8R3B - chains E and D of the 5 polymer chains in the assembly; structure by X-ray diffraction, 1.66 A resolution.

# Chain E (and D)
Name: Beta propeller
Source organism: Enterobacteria phage L1
Notes: chain D of this document is another copy of the same molecule, construct and numbering; everything in this record applies to it too
UniProtKB: A0A140UHM9 (A0A140UHM9_9VIRU); residue numbers follow UniProt; this construct covers 1-48
Sequence (48 residues; row label = number of the first residue in the row):
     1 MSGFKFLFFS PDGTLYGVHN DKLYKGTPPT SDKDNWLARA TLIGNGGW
Not modelled in the structure: 1
Sequence notes: engineered mutation Lys33 (Asn in A0A140UHM9)
Ligand contacts:
  - EVB (sulfonato-calix[8]arene): Ser2, Phe4, Lys5, Phe6
  - 2-acetamido-2-deoxy-alpha-D-glucopyranose (NDG), molecule 1: Phe4, Asp32, Lys33, Asp34, Asn35, Trp36, Leu37
  - 2-acetamido-2-deoxy-alpha-D-glucopyranose (NDG), molecule 2: Ile43, Gly44, Asn45, Gly46, Gly47, Trp48
From the paper describing this entry:
  - binding site for EVB: Ser2, Lys5, His19, Asn20, Lys22

# Interface between chain E and chain D
Residue-residue contacts (30; chain E residue first):
  Lys5(E) with Gly3(D); Phe4(D), hydrogen bond (side chain-backbone)
  Phe6(E) with Phe4(D); Lys5(D); Phe6(D); Leu7(D)
  Phe8(E) with Leu7(D); Phe9(D), hydrophobic
  Phe9(E) with Phe9(D)
  Ser10(E) with Phe9(D)
  Pro11(E) with Phe9(D); Ser10(D); Pro11(D); Gly13(D)
  Tyr16(E) with Phe9(D); Pro28(D)
  Val18(E) with Leu7(D), hydrophobic
  Leu23(E) with Pro29(D), hydrophobic
  Leu42(E) with Asp32(D)
  Ile43(E) with Pro29(D); Ser31(D); Asp32(D), hydrogen bond (backbone-backbone)
  Gly44(E) with Asp32(D)
  Gly47(E) with Gly3(D); Phe4(D)
  Trp48(E) with Gly3(D); Phe4(D), hydrogen bond (backbone-backbone); Leu7(D), hydrophobic; Pro29(D), hydrophobic; Trp36(D), hydrophobic
Interface residues without a listed pair, chain E (15 interface residues in all): Asn45
Interface residues without a listed pair, chain D (18 interface residues in all): Phe8, Asp12, Leu15, Thr30

# Summary
15 residues of chain E face 18 of chain D across their interface, with 3 hydrogen bonds. Among the polar pairs
are Lys5(E)-Phe4(D), Ile43(E)-Asp32(D) and Trp48(E)-Phe4(D). Ligands of chain E: compound EVB and
2-acetamido-2-deoxy-alpha-D-glucopyranose. From the paper: a binding site for EVB at Ser2(E), Lys5(E) and
His19(E) among others.
Chain E and chain D are both Beta propeller (Enterobacteria phage L1); the structure, Cocrystal form I of the
Pent - sulfonato-calix[8]arene complex, was determined by X-ray diffraction, deposited together with 8R3C.
